Entry 8EWV (X-ray diffraction, 3.40 A resolution); this record covers chains B and C of the 4 polymer chains in the assembly.

Chain B:
Name: Elongin-C
From: Homo sapiens
UniProt: Q15369 (ELOC_HUMAN); numbering as in UniProt (aligned over 17-112)
Chain sequence (96 residues; numbered 17 to 112; the number before each row is that of its first residue):
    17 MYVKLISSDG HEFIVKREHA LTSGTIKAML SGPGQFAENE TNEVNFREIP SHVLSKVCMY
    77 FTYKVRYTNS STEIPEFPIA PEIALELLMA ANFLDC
Disordered / not traced: 51-56

Chain C:
Name: von Hippel-Lindau disease tumor suppressor
From: Homo sapiens
UniProt: P40337 (VHL_HUMAN); numbering as in UniProt (aligned over 54-213)
Chain sequence (162 residues; row label = number of the first residue in the row):
    52 GPMEAGRPRP VLRSVNSREP SQVIFCNRSP RVVLPVWLNF DGEPQPYPTL PPGTGRRIHS
   112 YRGHLWLFRD AGTHDGLLVN QTELFVPSLN VDGQPIFANI TLPVYTLKER CLQVVRSLVK
   172 PENYRRLDIV RSLYEDLEDH PNVQKDLERL TQERIAHQRM GD
Disordered / not traced: 52-60, 207-213
Sequence notes: expression tag (52-53)
UniProt features mapped onto this chain:
  - region: Thr157 to Val166 (Interaction with Elongin BC complex)
  - natural variant: Leu63 (L63P: In PCC), Arg64 (R64P: In PCC), Ser65 (S65A: In PCC; S65L: In VHLD; S65W: In VHLD), Val66 to Gln73 (deletion: In VHLD), Ser68 (S68W: In PCC and VHLD), Glu70 (E70K: In VHLD), Val74 (V74G: In VHLD), Ile75 (deletion: In VHLD), Phe76 (F76I: In VHLD; F76L: In VHLD; F76S: In VHLD; deletion: In VHLD), Asn78 (N78H: In VHLD; N78S: In VHLD; N78T: In VHLD), Arg79 (R79P: In VHLD), Ser80 (S80I: In VHLD; S80N: In PCC and VHLD; S80R: In VHLD), 64 further natural variant entries in UniProt
  - mutagenesis: Tyr98 (Y98N: No interaction with HIF1A. No HIF1A degradation)
Ligand contacts: X5K (N-{3-[1-(4-{[3-(cyclopropylamino)-3-oxopropyl](methyl)amino}-6-{methyl[(1,3,5-trimethyl-1H-pyrazol-4-yl)methyl]amino}-1,3,5-triazin-2-yl)piperidin-4-yl]propanoyl}-3-methyl-L-valyl-(4R)-4-hydroxy-N-{[4-(4-methyl-1,3-thiazol-5-yl)phenyl]methyl}-L-prolinamide): Ser68, Arg69, Phe76, Pro86, Trp88, Phe91, Tyr98, Pro99, Leu101, Arg107, Ile109, His110, Ser111, Tyr112, His115, Trp117

How chain B and chain C interact:
Pairs across the interface - 34 pairs, chain B then chain C:
  Tyr76(B) with Tyr156(C), hydrogen bond (side chain-backbone); Thr157(C); Leu158(C), hydrogen bond (side chain-backbone)
  Lys80(B) with Val155(C)
  Tyr83(B) with Val155(C)
  Thr84(B) with Val155(C)
  Asn85(B) with Gln132(C)
  Ser86(B) with Gln132(C), hydrogen bond (backbone-side chain)
  Ser87(B) with Gln132(C)
  Glu89(B) with Arg79(C), salt bridge
  Ile90(B) with Leu153(C); Val155(C), hydrophobic
  Pro91(B) with Leu153(C)
  Glu92(B) with Arg82(C), salt bridge; Leu153(C); Arg161(C), salt bridge
  Phe93(B) with Leu158(C), hydrophobic; Arg161(C), hydrogen bond (backbone-side chain)
  Ile95(B) with Arg161(C); Cys162(C), hydrophobic; Val165(C), hydrophobic
  Pro97(B) with Leu169(C), hydrophobic
  Leu101(B) with Leu178(C), hydrophobic
  Leu103(B) with Cys162(C), hydrophobic
  Leu104(B) with Lys159(C); Leu163(C), hydrophobic; Leu184(C), hydrophobic
  Ala107(B) with Leu158(C), hydrophobic; Lys159(C)
  Asn108(B) with Lys159(C), hydrogen bond; Leu184(C)
  Cys112(B) with Thr157(C); Leu158(C), hydrogen bond (backbone-backbone); Lys159(C), hydrogen bond (backbone-backbone)
Interface residues without a listed pair, chain B (22 interface residues in all): Ala100, Met105
Interface residues without a listed pair, chain C (22 interface residues in all): Thr152, Pro154, Gln164, Val166, Asp179, Ile180

Overview:
Chain B and chain C each contribute 22 residues to their interface, with 7 hydrogen bonds and 3 salt bridges.
Polar pairs include Glu89(B)-Arg79(C), Glu92(B)-Arg82(C) and Glu92(B)-Arg161(C). Ligands of chain C: compound
X5K. Curated annotation (UniProt) lists one mutagenesis site on chain C.
Here chain B is Elongin-C and chain C is von Hippel-Lindau disease tumor suppressor, both from Homo sapiens.
Entry 8EWV (DNA-encoded library (DEL)-enabled discovery of proximity inducing small molecules) was determined
by X-ray diffraction.
